1FZ2 - chains C and D of the 6 polymer chains in the assembly; structure by X-ray diffraction, 2.15 A resolution.

== Chain C (and D) ==
Protein: Methane monooxygenase component A, beta chain
Organism: Methylococcus capsulatus
Notes: EC 1.14.13.25; chain D of this document is another copy of the same molecule, construct and numbering; everything in this record applies to it too
UniProtKB: P18798 (MEMB_METCA); residues 1-389 here = UniProt positions 1-389
Amino-acid sequence (389 residues; numbered 1 to 389; the number before each row is that of its first residue):
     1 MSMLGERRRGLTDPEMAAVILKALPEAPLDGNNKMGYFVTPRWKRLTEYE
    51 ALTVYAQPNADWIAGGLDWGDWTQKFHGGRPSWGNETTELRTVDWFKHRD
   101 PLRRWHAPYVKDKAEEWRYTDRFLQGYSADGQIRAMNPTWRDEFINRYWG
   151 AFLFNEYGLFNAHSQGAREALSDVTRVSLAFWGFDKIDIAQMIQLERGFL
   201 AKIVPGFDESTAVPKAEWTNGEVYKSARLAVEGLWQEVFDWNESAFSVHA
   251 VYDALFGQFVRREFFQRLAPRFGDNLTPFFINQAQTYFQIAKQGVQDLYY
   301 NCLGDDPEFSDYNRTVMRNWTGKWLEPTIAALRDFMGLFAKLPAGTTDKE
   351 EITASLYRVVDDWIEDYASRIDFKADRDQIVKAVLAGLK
Disordered / not traced: 1 (chain D: 1, 389)
Sequence notes: conflict R370 (Ala in P18798)
Ion coordination: Ca2+ site 1 near E222 (its only coordinating residue here); Ca2+ site 2 near D348 (its only coordinating residue here); Ca2+ site 3: D376, D378

== How chain C and chain D interact ==
Pairs across the interface - 64 pairs, chain C then chain D:
  M3(C) with P25(D); E26(D); A27(D); P28(D)
  L4(C) with L24(D), hydrophobic
  L11(C) with T12(D)
  T12(C) with L11(D)
  P14(C) with P14(D); A18(D)
  A18(C) with P14(D)
  P25(C) with M3(D)
  A27(C) with M3(D)
  P28(C) with M3(D)
  K111(C) with R118(D)
  D112(C) with R118(D), salt bridge; R122(D), salt bridge
  E115(C) with E115(D); R118(D), salt bridge; R122(D), salt bridge
  E116(C) with Y119(D); R122(D), salt bridge
  R118(C) with K111(D); D112(D), salt bridge; E115(D), salt bridge
  Y119(C) with E116(D); Y119(D), hydrophobic; Q283(D)
  R122(C) with D112(D), salt bridge; E115(D), salt bridge; E116(D), salt bridge; T286(D)
  F123(C) with N282(D)
  G126(C) with Q289(D)
  A129(C) with Q289(D)
  D130(C) with Q258(D), hydrogen bond; R262(D), salt bridge; Q285(D); Q289(D), hydrogen bond
  Q132(C) with Q266(D)
  R134(C) with R262(D); R358(D); D362(D), salt bridge
  Q258(C) with D130(D), hydrogen bond
  R262(C) with D130(D), salt bridge; Q132(D); R134(D)
  Q266(C) with Q132(D), hydrogen bond; N275(D), hydrogen bond (backbone-side chain)
  P270(C) with P270(D); N275(D)
  N275(C) with Q266(D), hydrogen bond (side chain-backbone); P270(D); P278(D)
  P278(C) with N275(D)
  N282(C) with F123(D)
  Q283(C) with Y119(D)
  Q285(C) with D130(D); Q132(D)
  T286(C) with F123(D)
  Q289(C) with G126(D); A129(D); D130(D), hydrogen bond
  R358(C) with R134(D)
  D362(C) with R134(D), salt bridge
Also at the interface, not in a pair above, chain C (42 interface residues in all): A17, L21, L24, E26, R271, F279, K292
Also at the interface, not in a pair above, chain D (41 interface residues in all): L4, A17, L21, R271, F279

== Summary ==
42 residues of chain C face 41 of chain D across their interface; the contacts include 7 hydrogen bonds and 14
salt bridges. Polar contacts include D112(C)-R118(D), D112(C)-R122(D) and E115(C)-R118(D). D376(C) and D378(C)
form the Ca2+ site 3.
Chain C and chain D are both Methane monooxygenase component A, beta chain (Methylococcus capsulatus); the
structure, Methane monooxygenase hydroxylase, form II mixed-valent generated by crystal soaking, was
determined by X-ray diffraction, deposited together with 1FYZ, 1FZ0, 1FZ1, 1FZ3, 1FZ4 and 1FZ5.
